3DPR - chains C and D of the 5 polymer chains in the assembly; structure by X-ray diffraction, 3.50 A resolution.

== Chain C ==
Name: Protein VP3
Source organism: Human rhinovirus 2
UniProtKB: P04936 (POLG_HRV2); residues 1-237 here correspond to UniProt positions 331-567 (UniProt number = residue number + 330)
Sequence (237 residues; each row starts with the number of its first residue):
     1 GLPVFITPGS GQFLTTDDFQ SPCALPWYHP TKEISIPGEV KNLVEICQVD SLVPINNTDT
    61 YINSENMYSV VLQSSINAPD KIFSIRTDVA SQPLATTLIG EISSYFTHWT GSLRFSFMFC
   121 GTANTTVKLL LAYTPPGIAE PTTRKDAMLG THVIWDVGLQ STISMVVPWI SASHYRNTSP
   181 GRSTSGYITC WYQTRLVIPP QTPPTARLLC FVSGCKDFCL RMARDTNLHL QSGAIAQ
UniProt features mapped onto this chain:
  - region: Ile235 to Gln237 (Amphipathic alpha-helix)

== Chain D ==
Name: Protein VP4
Source organism: Human rhinovirus 2
UniProtKB: P04936 (POLG_HRV2); residues 1-68 here correspond to UniProt positions 2-69 (UniProt number = residue number + 1)
Sequence (68 residues; numbered 1 to 68; the number before each row is that of its first residue):
     1 GAQVSRQNVG THSTQNSVSN GSSLNYFNIN YFKDAASNGA SKLEFTQDPS KFTDPVKDVL
    61 EKGIPTLQ
Not modelled in the structure: 1, 8-24, 44-68
UniProt features mapped onto this chain:
  - site: Gln68 (Cleavage)
  - lipidation: Gly1 (N-myristoyl glycine)

== How chain C and chain D interact ==
Pairs across the interface - 18 pairs, chain C then chain D:
  Asp18(C) - Gly39(D)
  Asp18(C) - Ala40(D)  hydrogen bond (side chain-backbone)
  Gln20(C) - Ile29(D)
  Gln20(C) - Asn30(D)
  Gln20(C) - Tyr31(D)
  Gln20(C) - Phe32(D)
  Gln20(C) - Ser37(D)
  Gln20(C) - Asn38(D)
  Ser21(C) - Phe32(D)
  Ser21(C) - Ser37(D)  hydrogen bond (backbone-backbone)
  Pro22(C) - Phe32(D)  hydrophobic
  Pro22(C) - Ser37(D)
  Cys23(C) - Asp34(D)
  Cys23(C) - Ser37(D)  hydrogen bond (backbone-side chain)
  Pro26(C) - Lys33(D)
  Pro26(C) - Asp34(D)
  Trp27(C) - Lys33(D)
  Trp27(C) - Asp34(D)  hydrogen bond (backbone-side chain)

== Summary ==
Chain C and chain D form an interface of 7 and 10 residues respectively, with 4 hydrogen bonds. Among the
polar pairs are Asp18(C)-Ala40(D), Cys23(C)-Ser37(D) and Trp27(C)-Asp34(D).
Chain C is Protein VP3 and chain D is Protein VP4, both from Human rhinovirus 2; the structure, Human
rhinovirus 2 bound to a concatamer of the VLDL receptor module V3, was determined by X-ray diffraction.
